7T10 - chains R and P of the 6 polymer chains in the assembly; structure by electron microscopy, 2.50 A resolution.

# Chain R
Name: Somatostatin receptor type 2, Kappa-type opioid receptor
Organism: Homo sapiens
UniProt: chimeric construct of P30874, P41145: residues 1-235 from P30874 (SSR2_HUMAN) positions 1-235 (same numbers); residues 236-252 from P41145 positions 254-270 (UniProt number = residue number + 18); residues 253-369 from P30874 (SSR2_HUMAN) positions 253-369 (same numbers)
Chain sequence (408 residues; numbered -38 to 369; the number before each row is that of its first residue; numbers below 1 keep their minus sign (Asp-38 is residue -38)):
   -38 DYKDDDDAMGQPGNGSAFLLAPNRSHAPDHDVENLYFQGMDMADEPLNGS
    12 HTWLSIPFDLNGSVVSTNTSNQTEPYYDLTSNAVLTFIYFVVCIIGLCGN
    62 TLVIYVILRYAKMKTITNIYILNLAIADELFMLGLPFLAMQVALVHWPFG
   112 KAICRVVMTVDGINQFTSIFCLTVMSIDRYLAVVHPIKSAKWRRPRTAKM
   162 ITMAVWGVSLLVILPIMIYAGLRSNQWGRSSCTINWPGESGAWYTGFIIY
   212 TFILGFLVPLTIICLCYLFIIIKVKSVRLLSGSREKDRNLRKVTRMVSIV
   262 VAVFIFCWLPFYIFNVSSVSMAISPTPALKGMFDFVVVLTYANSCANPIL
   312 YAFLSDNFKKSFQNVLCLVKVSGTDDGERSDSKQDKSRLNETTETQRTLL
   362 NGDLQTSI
Not modelled in the structure: -38 to 39, 188, 328-369
Differences from the reference sequence: expression tag (-38 to 0)
Disulfide bonds: Cys115-Cys193
From the paper describing this entry:
  - conformationally variable residues (helix shift): Phe92, Asp122, Gln126, Phe267, Tyr273, Tyr312
  - mutagenesis - R184A, R184P, T194H, T194N: decreased signaling with Somatostatin-14 (chain P)
  - mutagenesis - Q187S: unchanged signaling
  - mutagenesis - N186G, Q187M: increased signaling in response to octreotide
  - mutagenesis - Q102S, N276Q: decreased signaling in response to octreotide
  - specificity-determining residues: Gln102, Asn276

# Chain P
Name: Somatostatin-14
UniProt: P61278 (SMS_HUMAN); residues 1-14 here correspond to UniProt positions 103-116 (UniProt number = residue number + 102)
Chain sequence (14 residues; each row starts with the number of its first residue):
     1 AGCKNFFWKTFTSC
Disulfide bonds: Cys3-Cys14

# Chain R / chain P interface
Contacting residue pairs - 29 pairs, chain R then chain P:
  Met119(R) - Trp8(P)
  Asp122(R) - Lys9(P)  salt bridge
  Arg184(R) - Ala1(P)
  Arg184(R) - Gly2(P)
  Arg184(R) - Cys3(P)  hydrogen bond
  Arg184(R) - Cys14(P)  hydrogen bond
  Ser192(R) - Phe11(P)
  Cys193(R) - Thr10(P)
  Thr194(R) - Thr12(P)  hydrogen bond
  Trp197(R) - Ala1(P)
  Glu200(R) - Ala1(P)
  Tyr205(R) - Gly2(P)  hydrogen bond (side chain-backbone)
  Tyr205(R) - Lys4(P)
  Tyr205(R) - Phe7(P)  hydrophobic
  Phe208(R) - Phe7(P)  hydrophobic
  Phe208(R) - Trp8(P)  hydrophobic
  Thr212(R) - Trp8(P)
  Phe272(R) - Trp8(P)
  Asn276(R) - Trp8(P)
  Ser279(R) - Phe6(P)  hydrogen bond (side chain-backbone)
  Val280(R) - Lys4(P)
  Ile284(R) - Asn5(P)
  Pro286(R) - Asn5(P)
  Lys291(R) - Phe11(P)
  Phe294(R) - Phe6(P)  hydrophobic
  Phe294(R) - Trp8(P)
  Phe294(R) - Thr10(P)
  Val298(R) - Lys9(P)
  Tyr302(R) - Lys9(P)  hydrogen bond
Also at the interface, not in a pair above, chain R (30 interface residues in all): Phe92, Leu99, Gln102, Ile177, Asn196, Gly202, Ile209, Phe275, Leu290
The authors on this interface:
  - residue pairs: Asp122(R)-Lys9(P) (salt bridge), Phe294(R)-Phe6(P) (hydrophobic contact)
  - interface residues, chain R: Arg184(R), Tyr205(R)

# Overview
The interface between chain R and chain P involves 30 residues on one side and 13 on the other, with 6
hydrogen bonds and 1 salt bridge. Polar contacts include Asp122(R)-Lys9(P), Arg184(R)-Cys3(P) and
Arg184(R)-Cys14(P). The paper describes a salt bridge between Asp122(R) and Lys9(P); a hydrophobic contact
between Phe294(R) and Phe6(P). From the paper: R184A, R184P and T194H of chain R, among others, reduce
signaling with Somatostatin-14 (chain P); interface residues Arg184(R) and Tyr205(R); 9 substitutions were
tested in all.
Chain R is Somatostatin receptor type 2, Kappa-type opioid receptor (Homo sapiens) and chain P is
Somatostatin-14; the structure, CryoEM structure of somatostatin receptor 2 in complex with somatostatin-14
and Gi3, was determined by electron microscopy (same publication as 7T11).
